5C4R - chain A; structure by X-ray diffraction, 3.17 A resolution.

== Chain A ==
Molecule: Precorrin-6A reductase
Source organism: Rhodobacter capsulatus (strain ATCC BAA-309 / NBRC 16581 / SB1003)
Notes: EC 1.3.1.54
UniProt: O68098 (COBK_RHOCB); residue numbers follow UniProt; this construct covers 1-251
Amino-acid sequence (251 residues; each row starts with the number of its first residue):
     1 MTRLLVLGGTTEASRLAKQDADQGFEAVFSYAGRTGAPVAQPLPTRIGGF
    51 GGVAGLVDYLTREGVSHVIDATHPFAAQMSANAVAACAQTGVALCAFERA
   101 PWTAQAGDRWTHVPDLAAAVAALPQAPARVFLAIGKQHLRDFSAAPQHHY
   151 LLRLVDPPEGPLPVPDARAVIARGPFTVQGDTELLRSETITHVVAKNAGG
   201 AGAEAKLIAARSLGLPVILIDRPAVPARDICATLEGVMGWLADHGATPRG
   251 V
Not modelled in the structure: 34-39
Disulfides: Cys95-Cys231
Sequence notes: conflict Gln19 (Thr in O68098), Asp20 (Leu in O68098), Val164 (Leu in O68098)

== Overview ==
Chain A is Precorrin-6A reductase (Rhodobacter capsulatus (strain ATCC BAA-309 / NBRC 16581 / SB1003)); the
structure, CobK precorrin-6A reductase, was determined by X-ray diffraction (same publication as 4X7G).
